PDB entry 7FD5 | electron microscopy, 2.40 A resolution | chains D and A of the 7 polymer chains in the assembly

[Chain D (and A)]
Molecule: Lon protease
Source organism: Meiothermus taiwanensis
Notes: EC 3.4.21.53; chain A of this document is another copy of the same molecule, construct and numbering; everything in this record applies to it too
Reference sequence: A0A059VAZ3 (A0A059VAZ3_9DEIN); residues 1-793 here = UniProt positions 1-793
Chain sequence (793 residues; row label = number of the first residue in the row):
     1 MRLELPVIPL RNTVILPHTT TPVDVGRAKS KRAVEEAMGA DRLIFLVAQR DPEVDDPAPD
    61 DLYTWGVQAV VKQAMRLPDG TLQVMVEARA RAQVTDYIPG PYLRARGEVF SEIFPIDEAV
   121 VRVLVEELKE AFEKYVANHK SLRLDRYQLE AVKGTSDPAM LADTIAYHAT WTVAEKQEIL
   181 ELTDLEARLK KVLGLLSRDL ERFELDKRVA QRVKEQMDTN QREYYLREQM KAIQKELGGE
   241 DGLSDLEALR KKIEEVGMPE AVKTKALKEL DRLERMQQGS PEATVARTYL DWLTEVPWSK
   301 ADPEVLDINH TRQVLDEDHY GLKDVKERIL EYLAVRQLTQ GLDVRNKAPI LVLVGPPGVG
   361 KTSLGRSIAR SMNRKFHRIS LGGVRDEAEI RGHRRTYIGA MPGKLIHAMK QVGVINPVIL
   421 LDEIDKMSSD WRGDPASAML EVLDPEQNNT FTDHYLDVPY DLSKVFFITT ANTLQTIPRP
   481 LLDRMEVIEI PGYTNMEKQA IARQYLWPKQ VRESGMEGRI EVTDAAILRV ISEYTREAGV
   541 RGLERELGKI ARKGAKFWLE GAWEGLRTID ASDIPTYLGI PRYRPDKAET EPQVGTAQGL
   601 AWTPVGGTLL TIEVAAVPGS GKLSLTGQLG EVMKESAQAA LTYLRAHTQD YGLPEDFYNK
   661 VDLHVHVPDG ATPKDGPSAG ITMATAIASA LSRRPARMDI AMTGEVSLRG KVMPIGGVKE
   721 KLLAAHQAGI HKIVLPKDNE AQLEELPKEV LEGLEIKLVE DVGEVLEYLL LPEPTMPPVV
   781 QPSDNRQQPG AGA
Unresolved in the structure: 1, 781-793
Covalently attached groups: compound 4KZ linked to Ser678
Residues lining bound ligands:
  - 4KZ (N-[(1R)-1-(dihydroxyboranyl)-2-phenylethyl]-Nalpha-(pyrazin-2-ylcarbonyl)-L-phenylalaninamide): Leu600, Ala601, Trp602, Thr603, Leu610, Met633, Thr672, Pro673, Lys674, Asp675, Gly676, Pro677, Ala679, Gly716, Lys721
  - ADP (adenosine-5'-diphosphate): Asp318, His319, Tyr320, Pro356, Pro357, Gly358, Val359, Gly360, Lys361, Thr362, Ser363, Tyr493, Ile501, Tyr505, Leu506, Val540, Arg541, Glu544
From the paper describing this entry:
  - binding site for Alpha-S1-casein: Tyr224, Tyr397, Ile398, Trp431
  - mutagenesis - M217A, M217S, Y224H, Y224I, Y224L, Y225A, Y225S: abolished catalytic activity
  - mutagenesis - M217L, M217Y, Q221A, Y224F, Y224M, Y224W, Y225L: unchanged catalytic activity
  - mutagenesis - Y224A, Y224S: abolished catalytic activity on Ig2 and alpha-casein

[How chain D and chain A interact]
Residue-residue contacts (17):
  Arg143(D) with Ile116(A); Asp117(A), hydrogen bond (backbone-backbone); Glu186(A)
  Leu144(D) with Asp117(A)
  Asp145(D) with Ile116(A); Asp117(A); Glu118(A), hydrogen bond (side chain-backbone); Ala119(A)
  Arg146(D) with Ala119(A); Arg122(A)
  Gln221(D) with Arg198(A)
  Arg222(D) with Leu205(A)
  Tyr225(D) with Arg202(A); Asp206(A), hydrogen bond
  Leu226(D) with Leu205(A), hydrophobic
  Gln229(D) with Asp206(A)
  Ile398(D) with Trp431(A), hydrophobic
Also at the interface, not in a pair above, chain D (12 interface residues in all): Lys140, Tyr147
Also at the interface, not in a pair above, chain A (13 interface residues in all): Val120, Val123

[Overview]
12 residues of chain D and 13 residues of chain A are in contact; the contacts include 3 hydrogen bonds. Among
the polar pairs are Asp145(D)-Glu118(A), Tyr225(D)-Asp206(A) and Arg143(D)-Asp117(A). The paper reports a
binding site for Alpha-S1-casein at Tyr224(D), Tyr397(D) and Ile398(D) among others; M217A, M217S and Y224H of
chain D, among others, abolish catalytic activity; 16 substitutions were tested in all.
Both chains are Lon protease (Meiothermus taiwanensis). Entry 7FD5 (A complete three-dimensional structure of
the Lon protease translocating a protein substrate (conformation 2)) was determined by electron microscopy
(same publication as 7FD4).
